PDB entry 5W5N | X-ray diffraction, 1.85 A resolution | chains A and B

Chain A (and B):
Protein: Immunoglobulin heavy constant gamma 4
Organism: Homo sapiens
Notes: fragment: Sigma2 Fc fragment; chain B of this document is another copy of the same molecule, construct and numbering; everything in this record applies to it too
UniProt: P01861 (IGHG4_HUMAN); aligned to UniProt positions 106-326 over residues 227-447 (the alignment contains insertions or deletions, so no single offset holds)
Sequence (222 residues; row label = number of the first residue in the row):
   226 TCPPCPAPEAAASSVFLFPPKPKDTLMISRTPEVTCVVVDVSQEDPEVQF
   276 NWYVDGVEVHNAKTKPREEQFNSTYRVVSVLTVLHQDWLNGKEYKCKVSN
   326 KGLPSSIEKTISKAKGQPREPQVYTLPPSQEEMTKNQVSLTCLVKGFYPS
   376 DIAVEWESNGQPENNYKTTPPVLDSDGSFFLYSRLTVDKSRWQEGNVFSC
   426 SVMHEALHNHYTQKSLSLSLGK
Disordered / not traced: 226-237, 444-447 (chain B: 226-233, 445-447)
Disulfide bonds: C261-C321, C367-C425
Glycans and other covalent adducts: glycan linked to N297
Construct notes: expression tag (226); engineered mutation P229 (Ser108 in P01861), A235 (Phe114 in P01861), A236 (Leu115 in P01861), A237 (Gly117 in P01861), S238 (Pro118 in P01861)

Interface between chain A and chain B:
Residue-residue contacts - 45 pairs, chain A then chain B:
  Q347(A) - K360(B)  hydrogen bond
  Y349(A) - S354(B)
  Y349(A) - E356(B)
  Y349(A) - E357(B)
  Y349(A) - K360(B)
  T350(A) - S354(B)
  L351(A) - L351(B)  hydrophobic
  L351(A) - P352(B)
  L351(A) - S354(B)
  L351(A) - T366(B)
  P352(A) - L351(B)
  S354(A) - Y349(B)
  S354(A) - T350(B)
  S354(A) - L351(B)
  E356(A) - Y349(B)
  E357(A) - Y349(B)
  K360(A) - Y349(B)
  S364(A) - L368(B)
  T366(A) - L351(B)
  T366(A) - Y407(B)  hydrogen bond
  L368(A) - S364(B)
  L368(A) - R409(B)
  K370(A) - E357(B)
  K370(A) - R409(B)
  K392(A) - L398(B)
  K392(A) - D399(B)
  K392(A) - S400(B)
  K392(A) - F405(B)
  T394(A) - T394(B)
  T394(A) - V397(B)
  V397(A) - T394(B)
  V397(A) - P395(B)
  D399(A) - K392(B)
  D399(A) - R409(B)  salt bridge
  S400(A) - K392(B)
  F405(A) - K392(B)
  F405(A) - T394(B)
  F405(A) - R409(B)
  Y407(A) - T366(B)  hydrogen bond
  Y407(A) - Y407(B)  hydrophobic
  Y407(A) - R409(B)
  R409(A) - K370(B)
  R409(A) - D399(B)  salt bridge
  R409(A) - F405(B)
  R409(A) - Y407(B)
Other interface residues (no listed pair), chain A (25 interface residues in all): P353, P395, L398, S408
Other interface residues (no listed pair), chain B (26 interface residues in all): P353, N390, T393, S408

In short:
25 residues of chain A and 26 residues of chain B are in contact; the contacts include 3 hydrogen bonds and 2
salt bridges. Polar pairs include D399(A)-R409(B), Q347(A)-K360(B) and T366(A)-Y407(B).
Chain A and chain B are both Immunoglobulin heavy constant gamma 4 (Homo sapiens); the structure, Crystal
structure of human IgG4-Sigma2 Fc fragment, was determined by X-ray diffraction together with 5W5L and 5W5M
from the same study.
